Entry 9CC7 (electron microscopy, 3.14 A resolution); this record covers chains D and C of the 10 polymer chains in the assembly.

Chain D (and C):
Molecule: PhiTE adaptor protein
From: Pectobacterium phage phiTE
Notes: chain C of this document is another copy of the same molecule, construct and numbering; everything in this record applies to it too
UniProt: K9L3Y0 (K9L3Y0_9CAUD); residue numbers follow UniProt; this construct covers 1-175
Sequence (175 residues; numbered 1 to 175; the number before each row is that of its first residue):
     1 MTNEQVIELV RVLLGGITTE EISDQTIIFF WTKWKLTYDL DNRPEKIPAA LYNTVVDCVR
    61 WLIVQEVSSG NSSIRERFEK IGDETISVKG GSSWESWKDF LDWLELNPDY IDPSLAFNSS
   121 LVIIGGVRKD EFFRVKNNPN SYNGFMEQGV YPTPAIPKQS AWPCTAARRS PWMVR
Disordered / not traced: 90-92, 164-175

Interface between chain D and chain C:
Residue-residue contacts (50; chain D residue first):
  Leu9(D) with Phe29(C), hydrophobic
  Val12(D) with Phe29(C), hydrophobic; Trp61(C), hydrogen bond (backbone-side chain)
  Leu13(D) with Val64(C)
  Gly15(D) with Trp61(C); Val64(C)
  Ile17(D) with Ser68(C)
  Glu21(D) with Ser68(C), hydrogen bond
  Asp83(D) with Lys80(C)
  Glu84(D) with Lys80(C)
  Thr85(D) with Phe78(C); Lys80(C), hydrogen bond (backbone-backbone)
  Ile86(D) with Phe78(C); Glu79(C)
  Ser87(D) with Arg77(C); Phe78(C), hydrogen bond (backbone-backbone)
  Val88(D) with Ile74(C), hydrophobic; Glu76(C)
  Lys89(D) with Ile74(C); Arg75(C), hydrogen bond (backbone-backbone); Glu76(C), hydrogen bond (backbone-backbone)
  Ser93(D) with Ser69(C); Ser73(C)
  Ser96(D) with Val67(C); Ser72(C); Trp94(C)
  Trp97(D) with Val67(C), hydrophobic; Ser68(C)
  Asp99(D) with Trp94(C); Lys98(C)
  Phe100(D) with Val64(C), hydrophobic
  Trp103(D) with Arg60(C)
  Asn107(D) with Arg60(C), hydrogen bond
  Asp109(D) with Arg60(C), salt bridge
  Pro113(D) with Trp34(C), hydrophobic; Thr37(C)
  Gly126(D) with Tyr142(C)
  Val127(D) with Tyr142(C)
  Arg128(D) with Asn140(C); Tyr142(C)
  Lys129(D) with Pro139(C); Asn140(C), hydrogen bond (backbone-backbone); Ser141(C); Tyr142(C)
  Asp130(D) with Asn140(C), hydrogen bond (backbone-side chain)
  Phe132(D) with Tyr142(C)
  Phe145(D) with Gly149(C)
  Trp162(D) with Gln148(C); Val150(C); Pro152(C)
Also at the interface, not in a pair above, chain D (33 interface residues in all): Leu14, Gly16, Tyr110
Also at the interface, not in a pair above, chain C (35 interface residues in all): Phe30, Lys33, Asp57, Ile81, Gly82, Leu101, Lys158

In short:
33 residues of chain D face 35 of chain C across their interface, with 9 hydrogen bonds and 1 salt bridge.
Polar pairs include Asp109(D)-Arg60(C), Val12(D)-Trp61(C) and Glu21(D)-Ser68(C).
Both chains are PhiTE adaptor protein (Pectobacterium phage phiTE). Entry 9CC7 (Bacteriophage PhiTE extended
connector complex) was determined by electron microscopy, deposited together with 9CB9, 9CBA, 9CUL, 9CUY and
9MJN.
